9RF5 - chain A; structure by X-ray diffraction, 1.80 A resolution.

# Chain A
Molecule: Monoacylglycerol lipase
Organism: Mycobacterium tuberculosis H37Rv
Notes: EC 3.1.1.23
Reference sequence: O07427 (MGLL_MYCTU); residues 1-279 here = UniProt positions 1-279
Chain sequence (307 residues; numbered -27 to 279; the number before each row is that of its first residue; numbers below 1 keep their minus sign (Met-27 is residue -27)):
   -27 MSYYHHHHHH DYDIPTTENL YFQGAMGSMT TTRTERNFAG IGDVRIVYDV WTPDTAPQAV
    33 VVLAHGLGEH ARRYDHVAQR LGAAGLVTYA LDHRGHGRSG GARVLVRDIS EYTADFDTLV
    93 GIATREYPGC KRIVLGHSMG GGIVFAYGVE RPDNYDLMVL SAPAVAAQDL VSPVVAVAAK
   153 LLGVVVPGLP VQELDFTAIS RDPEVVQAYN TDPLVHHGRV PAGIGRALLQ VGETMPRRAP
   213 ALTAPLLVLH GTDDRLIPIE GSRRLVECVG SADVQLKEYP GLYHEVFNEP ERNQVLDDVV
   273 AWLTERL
Not modelled in the structure: -27 to 1
Sequence notes: initiating methionine (-27); expression tag (-26 to 0); engineered mutation Ala74 (Lys in O07427)
Ligand contacts: 8D5 ([(3R)-3-oxidanylpyrrolidin-1-yl]-[4-[2-[3-(trifluoromethyloxy)phenyl]-1,3-oxazol-5-yl]phenyl]methanone): Gly38, Leu39, Glu41, His109, Ser110, Met111, Leu142, Val143, Val147, Val163, Gln164, Leu166, Ile171, Tyr181, Val192, Pro193, Ile196, Gly197, Leu200, Leu228, Ile229, His256, Glu257
Swiss-Prot annotation at these positions:
  - active site: Ser110 (Nucleophile), Asp226 (Charge relay system), His256 (Charge relay system)
  - mutagenesis: Ser110 (S110A: Loss of lipase activity), Asp226 (D226A: Loss of lipase activity), His256 (H256A: Loss of lipase activity)
Reported in the primary citation:
  - binding site for 8D5: Leu39, His109, Ser110, Met111, Leu142, Val143, Val147, Val163, Leu166, Val192, Gly197, Leu200, Leu228, Ile229, Glu257
  - contacts within the chain: Arg45-Glu257 (salt bridge)
  - conformationally variable residues (helix shift, side-chain flip): Val146 to Val157, Leu166, Phe168

# Overview
Bound to chain A: compound 8D5. UniProt lists 3 active-site residues and 3 mutagenesis sites. The paper
reports a binding site for 8D5 at Leu39, His109 and Ser110 among others; conformational variability at Val146,
Leu166 and Phe168.
Chain A is Monoacylglycerol lipase (Mycobacterium tuberculosis H37Rv); the structure, M. tuberculosis meets
European Lead Factory: identification and structural characterization of novel Rv0183 inhibitors using X-ray
..., was determined by X-ray diffraction, deposited together with 9RF2 and 9RHW.
